Entry 6CVY (X-ray diffraction, 1.80 A resolution); this record covers chain A.

Chain A:
Protein: NS3 protease
Source organism: Hepacivirus C
Reference sequence: A0A0B4WYC6 (A0A0B4WYC6_9HEPC); residues 1004-1180 here correspond to UniProt positions 4-180 (UniProt number = residue number - 1000)
Amino-acid sequence (201 residues; row label = number of the first residue in the row):
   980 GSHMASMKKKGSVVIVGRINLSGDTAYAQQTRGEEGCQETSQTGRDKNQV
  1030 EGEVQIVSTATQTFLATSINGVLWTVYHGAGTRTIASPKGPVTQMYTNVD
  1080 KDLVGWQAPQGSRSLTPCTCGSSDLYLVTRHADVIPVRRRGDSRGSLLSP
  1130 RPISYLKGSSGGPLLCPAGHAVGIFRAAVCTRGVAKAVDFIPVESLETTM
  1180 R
Disordered / not traced: 980
Differences from the reference sequence: expression tag (980-1003); conflict Glu1013 (Leu13 in A0A0B4WYC6), Glu1014 (Leu14 in A0A0B4WYC6), Gln1017 (Ile17 in A0A0B4WYC6), Glu1018 (Ile18 in A0A0B4WYC6), Gln1021 (Leu21 in A0A0B4WYC6), Ser1047 (Cys47 in A0A0B4WYC6), Leu1052 (Cys52 in A0A0B4WYC6), Thr1072 (Ile72 in A0A0B4WYC6), Gln1086 (Pro86 in A0A0B4WYC6)
Ion coordination: Zn2+: Cys1097, Cys1099, Cys1145, His1149
Residues lining bound ligands: AJ-21 (FHD; 3-methyl-N-[(pentyloxy)carbonyl]-L-valyl-(4R)-4-[(3-chloro-7-methoxyquinoxalin-2-yl)oxy]-N-[(1R,2S)-2-ethenyl-1-{[(1-methylcyclopropyl)sulfonyl]carbamoyl}cyclopropyl]-L-prolinamide): Gln1041, Thr1042, Phe1043, Tyr1056, His1057, Gly1058, Val1078, Asp1081, Arg1123, Ile1132, Leu1135, Lys1136, Gly1137, Ser1138, Ser1139, Phe1154, Arg1155, Ala1156, Ala1157, Val1158, Cys1159, Asp1168
Reported in the primary citation:
  - binding site for AJ-21: His1057, Gly1137, Ser1138, Ser1139, Arg1155, Ala1157
  - mutagenesis - D1168A: increased binding to AJ-21
  - catalytic residues: His1057 (citing earlier work)

In short:
Ligands of chain A: AJ-21. Cys1097, Cys1099, Cys1145 and His1149 form the Zn2+ site. The paper reports the
catalytic residue His1057; D1168A increases binding to AJ-21.
Chain A is NS3 protease (Hepacivirus C); the structure, Crystal structure of HCV NS3/4A WT protease in complex
with AJ-21 (MK-5172 linear analogue), was determined by X-ray diffraction together with 6CVW and 6CVX from the
same study.
